9G9H - chains F and R of the 10 polymer chains in the assembly; structure by electron microscopy, 2.99 A resolution.

[Chain F]
Protein: CRISPR system Cms endoribonuclease Csm3
Organism: Enterococcus italicus DSM 15952
Notes: EC 3.1.-.-
UniProt: E6LHV5 (CSM3_ENTI1); residue numbers follow UniProt; this construct covers 1-214
Sequence (214 residues; each row starts with the number of its first residue):
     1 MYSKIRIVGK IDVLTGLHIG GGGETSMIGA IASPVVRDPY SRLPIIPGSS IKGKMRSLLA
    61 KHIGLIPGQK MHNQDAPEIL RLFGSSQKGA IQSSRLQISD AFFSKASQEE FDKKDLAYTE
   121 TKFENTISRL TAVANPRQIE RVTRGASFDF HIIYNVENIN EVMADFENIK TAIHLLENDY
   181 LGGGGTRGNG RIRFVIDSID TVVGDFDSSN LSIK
Disordered / not traced: 1, 129-130, 212-214
Construct notes: engineered mutation Ala32 (Asp in E6LHV5)

[Chain R]
Molecule: crRNA
Organism: Enterococcus italicus DSM 15952
Sequence (45 nucleotides; row label = number of the first residue in the row; numbers below 1 keep their minus sign (A-7 is residue -7)):
    -7 ACGAGAACAU GCGCGACAUU CCGAAGAACG CUGAAGCGCU GGGGG
Disordered / not traced: 23-37

[How chain F and chain R interact]
Contacting residue pairs (55):
  His18(F) with C14(R), phosphate contact
  Ile19(F) with C13(R), sugar contact; C14(R), phosphate contact
  Gly20(F) with C13(R), hydrogen bond to the sugar; C14(R), phosphate contact
  Gly22(F) with C13(R), base contact
  Ser49(F) with C13(R), phosphate contact
  Ser50(F) with U12(R), hydrogen bond to the phosphate; C13(R), hydrogen bond to the phosphate; C14(R), hydrogen bond to the phosphate
  Lys52(F) with A10(R), salt bridge to the phosphate; U11(R), salt bridge to the phosphate
  Gly53(F) with U12(R), sugar contact
  Lys54(F) with U12(R), hydrogen bond to the base
  Arg56(F) with A10(R), hydrogen bond to the phosphate; U11(R), salt bridge to the phosphate
  Ser57(F) with U12(R), base contact
  His72(F) with A10(R), sugar contact; U11(R), phosphate contact; U12(R), salt bridge to the phosphate
  Asn73(F) with A10(R), hydrogen bond to the sugar
  Phe83(F) with A10(R), phosphate contact; U11(R), phosphate contact
  Gly84(F) with A10(R), sugar contact
  Ser85(F) with C9(R), hydrogen bond to the sugar; A10(R), sugar contact
  Ser86(F) with C9(R), hydrogen bond to the base; A10(R), sugar contact
  Ile91(F) with C9(R), sugar contact
  Ser94(F) with A10(R), phosphate contact
  Phe123(F) with A19(R), base contact
  Glu124(F) with A19(R), phosphate contact
  Asn125(F) with A17(R), hydrogen bond to the sugar; G18(R), sugar contact; A19(R), hydrogen bond to the sugar; A20(R), hydrogen bond to the sugar
  Thr126(F) with A17(R), hydrogen bond to the base; G18(R), phosphate contact
  Ile127(F) with G18(R), hydrogen bond to the phosphate; A20(R), phosphate contact; C21(R), phosphate contact
  Ala132(F) with C21(R), sugar contact
  Pro136(F) with A19(R), base contact
  Arg137(F) with A17(R), hydrogen bond to the base; A19(R), salt bridge to the phosphate
  Tyr180(F) with G15(R), hydrogen bond to the phosphate
  Gly182(F) with U12(R), base contact; C14(R), phosphate contact
  Gly183(F) with C14(R), hydrogen bond to the phosphate; G15(R), phosphate contact
  Gly184(F) with G15(R), hydrogen bond to the phosphate
  Thr186(F) with A16(R), phosphate contact; A17(R), phosphate contact
  Arg187(F) with A16(R), salt bridge to the phosphate; A17(R), salt bridge to the phosphate
Other interface residues (no listed pair), chain F (38 interface residues in all): Gly21, Pro47, Ala134, Asn135, Gly185

[In short]
38 residues of chain F face 13 of chain R across their interface; the contacts include 18 hydrogen bonds and 7
salt bridges. Polar pairs include Lys54(F)-U12(R), Ser86(F)-C9(R) and Thr126(F)-A17(R).
Here chain F is CRISPR system Cms endoribonuclease Csm3 and chain R is crRNA, both from Enterococcus italicus
DSM 15952. Entry 9G9H (CryoEM structure of Enterococcus italicus Csm-crRNA-CTR1 complex bound to pNppA3 and
AMPNPP) was determined by electron microscopy together with 9G9A, 9G9B, 9G9C, 9G9D, 9G9E, 9G9F and 4 further
entries from the same study.
